8GSV - chains Q and S of the 24 polymer chains in the assembly; structure by X-ray diffraction, 2.20 A resolution.

[Chain Q (and S)]
Molecule: Bcl-2 homologous antagonist/killer
Source organism: Homo sapiens
Notes: chain S of this document is another copy of the same molecule, construct and numbering; everything in this record applies to it too
Reference sequence: Q16611 (BAK_HUMAN); numbering as in UniProt (aligned over 23-185)
Amino-acid sequence (166 residues; numbered 20 to 185; the number before each row is that of its first residue):
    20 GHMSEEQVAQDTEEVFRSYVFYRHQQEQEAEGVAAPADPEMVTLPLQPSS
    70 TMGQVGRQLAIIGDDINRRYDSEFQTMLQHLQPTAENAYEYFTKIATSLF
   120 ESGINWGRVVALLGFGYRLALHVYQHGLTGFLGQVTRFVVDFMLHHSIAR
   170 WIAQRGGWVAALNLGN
Not modelled in the structure: 20-21, 49-55, 181-185 (chain S: 20-21, 49-55, 183-185)
Construct notes: expression tag (20-22); engineered mutation Ser-166 (Cys in Q16611)

[How chain Q and chain S interact]
Residue-residue contacts - 25 pairs, chain Q then chain S:
  Gln-101(Q) with Gln-77(S), hydrogen bond; Leu-181(S), hydrogen bond (side chain-backbone)
  Pro-102(Q) with Gln-73(S), hydrogen bond (backbone-side chain)
  Thr-103(Q) with Thr-70(S); Gln-73(S); Val-178(S); Leu-181(S)
  Ala-104(Q) with Thr-70(S); Gln-73(S)
  Glu-105(Q) with Thr-70(S), hydrogen bond
  Gln-144(Q) with Arg-76(S), hydrogen bond (backbone-side chain)
  His-145(Q) with Gln-73(S); Arg-76(S)
  Gly-146(Q) with Tyr-41(S); Gly-72(S); Gln-73(S); Arg-76(S)
  Leu-147(Q) with Ser-68(S); Ser-69(S); Gln-73(S)
  Thr-148(Q) with Gln-66(S), hydrogen bond (side chain-backbone); Pro-67(S); Ser-68(S), hydrogen bond (backbone-backbone)
  Gly-149(Q) with Ser-68(S)
  Phe-150(Q) with Ser-68(S)
Interface residues without a listed pair, chain Q (14 interface residues in all): Tyr-143, Gln-153
Interface residues without a listed pair, chain S (13 interface residues in all): Leu-65

[Summary]
Chain Q and chain S form an interface of 14 and 13 residues respectively, with 7 hydrogen bonds. Among the
polar pairs are Gln-101(Q)/Gln-77(S), Gln-101(Q)/Leu-181(S) and Pro-102(Q)/Gln-73(S).
Chain Q and chain S are both Bcl-2 homologous antagonist/killer (Homo sapiens); the structure, Crystal
structure of human BAK in complex with the Pxt1 BH3 domain, was determined by X-ray diffraction.
